6MHG - chains E and H of the 23 polymer chains in the assembly; structure by electron microscopy, 3.57 A resolution.

# Chain E
Name: circumsporozoite protein
Organism: Plasmodium falciparum
Notes: fragment: shortened construct
Sequence (278 residues; row label = number of the first residue in the row; numbers below 1 keep their minus sign (Tyr-76 is residue -76)):
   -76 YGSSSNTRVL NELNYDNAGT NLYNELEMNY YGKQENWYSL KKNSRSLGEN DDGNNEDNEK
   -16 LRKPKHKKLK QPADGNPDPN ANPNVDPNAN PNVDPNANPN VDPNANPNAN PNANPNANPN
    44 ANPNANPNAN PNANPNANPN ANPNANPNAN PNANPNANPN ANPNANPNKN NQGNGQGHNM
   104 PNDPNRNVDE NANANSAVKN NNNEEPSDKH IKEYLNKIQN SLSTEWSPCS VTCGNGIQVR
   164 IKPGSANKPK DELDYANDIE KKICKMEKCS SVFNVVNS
Not modelled in the structure: -76 to 0, 91-201

# Chain H
Name: Fab311 heavy chain
Organism: Homo sapiens
Reference sequence: V9HW68 (V9HW68_HUMAN); residues 103-217 here correspond to UniProt positions 130-244 (UniProt number = residue number + 27)
Sequence (225 residues; row label = number of the first residue in the row; a row labelled like 82A-82C holds insertion residues (82A, then the next letters in order)):
     1 EVQLVESGGG VVPPGRSLRL SCATSGFTFS NYGMHWVRQA PGKGLEWVAI IW
   52A Y
    53 DGSRNFYAAS VEGRFTISRD NSKNTLYLQM
82A-82C NSL
    83 RVEDTAVYYC ARAAYYDT
100A-100D SGYG
   101 DYWGQGTLVT VSSASTKGPS VFPLAPSSKS TSGGTAALGC LVKDYFPEPV TVSWNSGALT
   161 SGVHTFPAVL QSSGLYSLSS VVTVPSSSLG TQTYICNVNH KPSNTKVDKK VEPKSCD
Not modelled in the structure: 1, 114-217
Disulfides: Cys22-Cys92

# How chain E and chain H interact
Contacting residue pairs (21):
  Ala80(E) - Arg56(H)  hydrogen bond (backbone-side chain)
  Asn81(E) - Phe58(H)
  Asn83(E) - Tyr97(H)  hydrogen bond
  Asn83(E) - Thr100(H)  hydrogen bond (side chain-backbone)
  Asn83(E) - Ser100A(H)
  Asn83(E) - Gly100B(H)
  Ala84(E) - Trp52(H)  hydrophobic
  Ala84(E) - Tyr97(H)
  Asn85(E) - Trp52(H)
  Asn85(E) - Tyr97(H)
  Pro86(E) - Gly33(H)  hydrogen bond (backbone-backbone)
  Pro86(E) - Trp52(H)
  Pro86(E) - Tyr52A(H)  hydrogen bond (backbone-backbone)
  Pro86(E) - Ala95(H)  hydrophobic
  Asn87(E) - Asn31(H)
  Asn87(E) - Tyr32(H)
  Asn87(E) - Gly33(H)  hydrogen bond (side chain-backbone)
  Asn87(E) - Tyr52A(H)
  Asn87(E) - Ala95(H)  hydrogen bond (side chain-backbone)
  Ala88(E) - Asn31(H)  hydrogen bond (backbone-backbone)
  Ala88(E) - Tyr52A(H)
Other interface residues (no listed pair), chain E (9 interface residues in all): Asn89
Other interface residues (no listed pair), chain H (16 interface residues in all): Ser30, Ile50, Ile51, Ala96

# In short
Chain E and chain H form an interface of 9 and 16 residues respectively; the contacts include 8 hydrogen
bonds. Polar contacts include Ala80(E)-Arg56(H), Asn83(E)-Tyr97(H) and Asn83(E)-Thr100(H).
Chain E is circumsporozoite protein (Plasmodium falciparum) and chain H is Fab311 heavy chain (Homo sapiens);
the structure, Cryo-EM structure of the circumsporozoite protein of Plasmodium falciparum with a
vaccine-elicited antibody reveals maturation of ..., was determined by electron microscopy, deposited together
with 6MB3.
